PDB entry 3BRT | X-ray diffraction, 2.25 A resolution | chains A and B of the 4 polymer chains in the assembly

== Chain A ==
Name: Inhibitor of nuclear factor kappa-B kinase subunit beta, Inhibitor of nuclear factor kappa-B kinase subunit alpha
Organism: Homo sapiens
Notes: EC 2.7.11.10; fragment: Fusion protein consists of of IKK-B and nemo-binding domain of IKK-A
Reference sequence: chimeric construct of O14920, O15111: residues 701-730 from O14920 (IKKB_HUMAN) positions 701-730 (same numbers); residues 731-744 from O15111 positions 732-745 (UniProt number = residue number + 1)
Amino-acid sequence (47 residues; each row starts with the number of its first residue):
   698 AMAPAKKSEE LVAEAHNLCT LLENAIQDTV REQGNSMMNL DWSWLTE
Not modelled in the structure: 698-704, 744
Construct notes: expression tag (698-700)
Curated features (UniProtKB/Swiss-Prot):
  - region: Leu-737 to Leu-742 (NEMO-binding)
From the paper describing this entry:
  - contacts within the chain: Met-734/Trp-739 (hydrogen bond), Asp-738/Ser-740, Asp-738/Trp-741 (hydrogen bond)
  - post-translational modification sites: Ser-740 (citing earlier work)

== Chain B ==
Name: NF-kappa-B essential modulator
Organism: Homo sapiens
Reference sequence: Q9Y6K9 (NEMO_HUMAN); residue numbers follow UniProt; this construct covers 44-70, 72-111
Amino-acid sequence (68 residues; row label = number of the first residue in the row; note: 1 number in that range is skipped by the numbering (no residue carries it; nothing is unmodelled there)):
    44 EWGAPETLQR CLEENQELRD AIRQSNQ
   71A I
    72 LRERCEELLH FQASQREEKE FLMCKFQEAR KLVERLGLEK
Not modelled in the structure: 44-48, 110-111
Construct notes: engineered mutation Trp-45 (Gln in Q9Y6K9)
Curated features (UniProtKB/Swiss-Prot):
  - modified residue (Phosphoserine): Ser-68, Ser-85
  - cross-link: Lys-111 (Glycyl lysine isopeptide (Lys-Gly) (interchain with G-Cter in ubiquitin))
  - natural variant: Glu-57 (E57K: In IP), Lys-90 (deletion: In IP)
  - mutagenesis: Ser-68 (S68A: Increases formation of homodimers; S68E: Abolishes interaction with IKBKB; abolishes TNF-alpha induced NF-kappa-B activity), Ser-85 (S85A: Decreases ubiquitination and abolishes nuclear export)
From the paper describing this entry:
  - post-translational modification sites: Ser-68 (citing earlier work)

== How chain A and chain B interact ==
Contacting residue pairs (29; chain A residue first):
  Ser-705(A) with Glu-57(B), hydrogen bond; Leu-61(B)
  Val-709(A) with Ala-64(B), hydrophobic
  Cys-716(A) with Ser-68(B)
  Leu-719(A) with Leu-72(B), hydrophobic; Arg-75(B)
  Glu-720(A) with Arg-75(B), salt bridge
  Ile-723(A) with Arg-75(B); Glu-78(B); Leu-79(B), hydrophobic
  Gln-724(A) with Arg-75(B), hydrogen bond; Glu-78(B), hydrogen bond
  Thr-726(A) with Phe-82(B)
  Val-727(A) with Glu-78(B); Phe-82(B), hydrophobic
  Gln-730(A) with Phe-82(B)
  Ser-733(A) with Glu-89(B), hydrogen bond
  Met-734(A) with Glu-89(B), hydrogen bond (backbone-side chain); Phe-92(B); Leu-93(B), hydrophobic
  Met-735(A) with Glu-89(B); Phe-92(B), hydrophobic
  Trp-739(A) with Phe-92(B); Leu-93(B), hydrophobic; Lys-96(B); Phe-97(B), hydrophobic
  Leu-742(A) with Lys-96(B); Ala-100(B), hydrophobic; Leu-103(B)
Other interface residues (no listed pair), chain A (16 interface residues in all): Trp-741
Other interface residues (no listed pair), chain B (21 interface residues in all): Glu-60, Ile-71A, Ser-85, Gln-86, Glu-99
Interface features reported in the paper:
  - pairs named by the authors: Met-734(A)/Glu-89(B) (backbone contact), Trp-741(A)/Ala-100(B) (hydrophobic contact), Phe-97(B)/Trp-739(A) (hydrophobic contact)
  - interface residues, chain A: Met-734(A), Trp-739(A), Trp-741(A)
  - hot spots on chain A (mutagenesis) - W739A/W741A (100-fold): decreased binding to NF-kappa-B essential modulator (chain B)

== In short ==
Chain A and chain B form an interface of 16 and 21 residues respectively; the contacts include 5 hydrogen
bonds and 1 salt bridge. Polar contacts include Glu-720(A)/Arg-75(B), Ser-705(A)/Glu-57(B) and
Gln-724(A)/Arg-75(B). The authors report a backbone contact between Met-734(A) and Glu-89(B); hydrophobic
contacts between Trp-741(A) and Ala-100(B) and Phe-97(B) and Trp-739(A). From the paper: W739A/W741A of chain
A reduce binding to NF-kappa-B essential modulator (chain B); interface residues Met-734(A), Trp-739(A) and
Trp-741(A).
Here chain A is Inhibitor of nuclear factor kappa-B kinase subunit beta, Inhibitor of nuclear factor kappa-B
kinase subunit alpha and chain B is NF-kappa-B essential modulator, both from Homo sapiens. Entry 3BRT
(NEMO/IKK association domain structure) was determined by X-ray diffraction, deposited together with 3BRV.
